PDB entry 8VL9 | X-ray diffraction, 2.50 A resolution | chains A and D

Chain A:
Name: von Hippel-Lindau disease tumor suppressor
Source organism: Homo sapiens
UniProt: P40337 (VHL_HUMAN); numbering as in UniProt (aligned over 54-213)
Amino-acid sequence (162 residues; numbered 52 to 213; the number before each row is that of its first residue):
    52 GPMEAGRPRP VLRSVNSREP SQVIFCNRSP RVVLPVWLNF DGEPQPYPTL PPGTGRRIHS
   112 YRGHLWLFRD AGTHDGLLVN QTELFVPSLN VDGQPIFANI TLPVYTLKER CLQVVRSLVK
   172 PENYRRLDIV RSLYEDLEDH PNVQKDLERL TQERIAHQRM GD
Disordered / not traced: 52-60, 209-213
Sequence notes: expression tag (52-53)
Small-molecule neighbours: A1ACI (N-acetyl-3-methyl-L-valyl-(4R)-4-hydroxy-N-{[(4P)-4-(1H-pyrazol-3-yl)naphthalen-1-yl]methyl}-L-prolinamide): Arg-69, Phe-76, Pro-86, Trp-88, Phe-91, Tyr-98, Pro-99, Leu-101, Arg-107, Ile-109, His-110, Ser-111, Tyr-112, His-115, Trp-117
Swiss-Prot annotation at these positions:
  - region: Thr-157 to Val-166 (Interaction with Elongin BC complex)
  - natural variant: Leu-63 (L63P: In PCC), Arg-64 (R64P: In PCC), Ser-65 (S65A: In PCC; S65L: In VHLD; S65W: In VHLD), Val-66 to Gln-73 (deletion: In VHLD), Ser-68 (S68W: In PCC and VHLD), Glu-70 (E70K: In VHLD), Val-74 (V74G: In VHLD), Ile-75 (deletion: In VHLD), Phe-76 (F76I: In VHLD; F76L: In VHLD; F76S: In VHLD; deletion: In VHLD), Asn-78 (N78H: In VHLD; N78S: In VHLD; N78T: In VHLD), Arg-79 (R79P: In VHLD), Ser-80 (S80I: In VHLD; S80N: In PCC and VHLD; S80R: In VHLD), 64 further natural variant entries in UniProt
  - mutagenesis: Tyr-98 (Y98N: No interaction with HIF1A. No HIF1A degradation)
From the paper describing this entry:
  - binding site for A1ACI: Tyr-98, Arg-107, His-110, Ser-111, His-115

Chain D:
Name: Cysteine dioxygenase type 1
Source organism: Homo sapiens
Notes: EC 1.13.11.20
UniProt: Q16878 (CDO1_HUMAN); numbering as in UniProt (aligned over 1-200)
Amino-acid sequence (201 residues; row label = number of the first residue in the row; numbering starts at 0):
     0 GMEQTEVLKP RTLADLIRIL HQLFAGDEVN VEEVQAIMEA YESDPTEWAM YAKFDQYRYT
    60 RNLVDQGNGK FNLMILCWGE GHGSSIHDHT NSHCFLKMLQ GNLKETLFAW PDKKSNEMVK
   120 KSERVLRENQ CAYINDSIGL HRVENISHTE PAVSLHLYSP PFDTCHAFDQ RTGHKNKVTM
   180 TFHSKFGIRT PNATSGSLEN N
Disordered / not traced: 0-5, 191-200
Sequence notes: expression tag (0)
Metal / ion sites: Fe2+: His-86, His-88, His-140
Small-molecule neighbours: A1ACI (N-acetyl-3-methyl-L-valyl-(4R)-4-hydroxy-N-{[(4P)-4-(1H-pyrazol-3-yl)naphthalen-1-yl]methyl}-L-prolinamide): Pro-44, Trp-47, Ala-48, Ala-51, Phe-53, Asp-54, Gln-55, Gly-78, Gln-99, Pro-150, Val-152
Swiss-Prot annotation at these positions:
  - binding site (Fe cation): His-86, His-88, His-140
  - cross-link: Cys-93 to Tyr-157 (3'-(S-cysteinyl)-tyrosine (Cys-Tyr))
  - natural variant: Glu-143 (E143Q: In a colorectal cancer sample)
  - mutagenesis: Arg-60 (R60Q: Reduces enzyme activity by 70%. Reduces iron and zinc incorporation by 50%), Cys-93 (C93S: Reduces enzyme activity and iron incorporation by 50%. Zinc incorporation increased by 20%), Tyr-157 (Y157F: Almost total loss of enzyme activity and iron incorporation. Reduces zinc incorporation by 20%), Cys-164 (C164S: Reduces enzyme activity by 20%. Little effect on iron incorporation. No effect on zinc incorporation)
From the paper describing this entry:
  - binding site for A1ACI: Pro-44, Trp-47, Ala-48, Ala-51, Phe-53, Asp-54, Gln-55, Gly-78, Gln-99, Pro-150, Val-152
  - mutagenesis - Q99N (47-fold): decreased binding to A1ACI

How chain A and chain D interact:
Pairs across the interface - 17 pairs, chain A then chain D:
  Asn-67(A) with Pro-44(D); Thr-45(D)
  Gln-73(A) with Thr-148(D)
  Phe-91(A) with Pro-44(D); Thr-45(D)
  Gln-96(A) with Ala-48(D), hydrogen bond (side chain-backbone); Met-49(D); Ala-51(D)
  Tyr-98(A) with Phe-53(D), hydrophobic
  Pro-99(A) with Phe-53(D); Asp-54(D); Gln-55(D)
  Arg-107(A) with Gln-55(D)
  His-110(A) with Thr-148(D); Glu-149(D); Pro-150(D)
  Tyr-112(A) with Gln-99(D), hydrogen bond
Other interface residues (no listed pair), chain A (10 interface residues in all): Trp-88
Other interface residues (no listed pair), chain D (15 interface residues in all): Asp-43, Tyr-56, Glu-79

Summary:
10 residues of chain A and 15 residues of chain D are in contact, with 2 hydrogen bonds. Polar contacts
include Gln-96(A)/Ala-48(D) and Tyr-112(A)/Gln-99(D). Compound A1ACI is bound between chain A and chain D.
From the paper: a binding site for A1ACI at Tyr-98(A), Arg-107(A) and Pro-44(D) among others; Q99N of chain D
reduces binding to A1ACI.
Chain A is von Hippel-Lindau disease tumor suppressor and chain D is Cysteine dioxygenase type 1, both from
Homo sapiens; the structure, Crystal structure of EloBC-VHL-CDO1 complex bound to compound 8 molecular glue,
was determined by X-ray diffraction together with 8VLB from the same study.
